Entry 4L4V (X-ray diffraction, 1.90 A resolution); this record covers chains A and G of the 4 polymer chains in the assembly.

# Chain A
Protein: Major histocompatibility complex class I-related gene protein
Source organism: Homo sapiens
Notes: fragment: extracellular domain, residues 23-292
Reference sequence: Q95460 (HMR1_HUMAN); residues 1-270 here correspond to UniProt positions 23-292 (UniProt number = residue number + 22)
Sequence (271 residues; numbered 0 to 270; the number before each row is that of its first residue; numbering starts at 0):
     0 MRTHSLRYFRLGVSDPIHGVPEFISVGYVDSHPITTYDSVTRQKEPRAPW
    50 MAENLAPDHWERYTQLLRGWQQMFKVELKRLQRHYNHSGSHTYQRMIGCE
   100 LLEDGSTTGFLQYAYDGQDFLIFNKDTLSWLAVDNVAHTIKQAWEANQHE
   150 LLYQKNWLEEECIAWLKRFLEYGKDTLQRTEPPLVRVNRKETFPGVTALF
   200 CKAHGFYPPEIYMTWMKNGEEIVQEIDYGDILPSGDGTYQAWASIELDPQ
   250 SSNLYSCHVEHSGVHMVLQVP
Not modelled in the structure: 0, 17, 247-252, 270
Construct notes: expression tag (0); engineered mutation Ser261 (Cys283 in Q95460)
Disulfides: Cys98-Cys161, Cys200-Cys256
Ligand contacts: 1VY (1-deoxy-1-(7-hydroxy-6-methyl-2,4-dioxo-3,4-dihydropteridin-8(2H)-yl)-D-ribitol): Tyr7, Phe8, Arg9, Ser24, Thr34, Lys43, His58, Tyr62, Leu66, Trp69, Arg94, Ile96, Tyr152, Gln153, Trp156, Trp164
UniProt features mapped onto this chain:
  - binding site (5-(2-oxoethylideneamino)-6-(D-ribitylamino)uracil): Arg9, Ser24, Lys43, Arg94, Tyr152, Gln153
  - binding site (5-(2-oxopropylideneamino)-6-(D-ribitylamino)uracil): Arg9, Ser24, Lys43, Arg94, Tyr152, Gln153
  - binding site (7-hydroxy-6-methyl-8-(1-D-ribityl)lumazine): Arg9, Ser24, Lys43, Arg94, Tyr152, Gln153
  - binding site (8-(9H-purin-6-yl)-2-oxa-8-azabicyclo[3.3.1]nona-3,6-diene-4,6-dicarbaldehyde): Arg9, Lys43, His58, Arg94
  - binding site (2-amino-4-oxopteridine-6-carbaldehyde): Lys43
  - binding site (pyridoxal): Lys43
  - glycosylation: Asn85 (N-linked (GlcNAc...) asparagine)
What the authors report for this chain:
  - conformationally variable residues: Lys43
  - binding site for 1VY: Arg9, Arg94

# Chain G
Protein: MAIT T-cell receptor alpha chain
Source organism: Homo sapiens
Sequence (203 residues; row label = number of the first residue in the row):
     1 GQNIDQPTEMTATEGAIVQINCTYQTSGFNGLFWYQQHAGEAPTFLSYNV
    51 LDGLEEKGRFSSFLSRSKGYSYLLLKELQMKDSASYLCAVKDSNYQLIWG
   101 AGTKLIIKPDIQNPDPAVYQLRDSKSSDKSVCLFTDFDSQTNVSQSKDSD
   151 VYITDKCVLDMRSMDFKSNSAVAWSNKSDFACANAFNNSIIPEDTFFPSP
   201 ESS
Not modelled in the structure: 123-129, 177-179, 199-203
Disulfides: Cys22-Cys88, Cys132-Cys182
What the authors report for this chain:
  - binding site for 1VY: Tyr95
  - mutagenesis - Y95F (KD(eq)=33.89+/-2.22 uM): decreased binding to rRL-6-CH2OH
  - mutagenesis - Y95F: decreased signaling in response to rRL-6-CH2OH

# Chain A / chain G interface
Contacting residue pairs - 30 pairs, chain A then chain G:
  Arg61(A) with Asn94(G), hydrogen bond (side chain-backbone); Tyr95(G), hydrogen bond (side chain-backbone); Gln96(G)
  Tyr62(A) with Ser93(G), hydrogen bond (side chain-backbone); Asn94(G), hydrogen bond; Tyr95(G)
  Leu65(A) with Asn94(G); Tyr95(G), hydrophobic
  His148(A) with Tyr48(G); Glu55(G), salt bridge
  Leu151(A) with Val50(G); Leu51(G), hydrophobic
  Tyr152(A) with Asn30(G); Tyr48(G); Val50(G); Tyr95(G), hydrogen bond
  Lys154(A) with Leu51(G)
  Asn155(A) with Phe29(G), hydrogen bond (side chain-backbone); Val50(G); Leu51(G); Arg66(G), hydrogen bond
  Trp156(A) with Asn30(G); Tyr95(G), hydrogen bond
  Glu159(A) with Arg66(G)
  Glu160(A) with Gly28(G); Phe29(G), hydrogen bond (side chain-backbone); Asn30(G); Ser93(G), hydrogen bond
  Trp164(A) with Ser93(G); Asn94(G)
Interface residues without a listed pair, chain A (14 interface residues in all): His58, Trp69
Interface features reported in the paper:
  - specific contacts: Arg61(A)-Asn94(G) (hydrogen bond), Tyr62(A)-Ser93(G) (hydrogen bond), Tyr62(A)-Tyr95(G), Trp69(A)-Tyr95(G), Tyr152(A)-Tyr95(G) (hydrogen bond), Glu159(A)-Arg66(G)
  - interface residues, chain A: Leu151(A), Tyr152(A)
  - interface residues, chain G: Gly28(G), Val50(G), Leu51(G)

# Overview
14 residues of chain A face 12 of chain G across their interface; the contacts include 10 hydrogen bonds and 1
salt bridge. Polar pairs include His148(A)-Glu55(G), Arg61(A)-Asn94(G) and Arg61(A)-Tyr95(G). The authors
report hydrogen bonds between Arg61(A) and Asn94(G), Tyr62(A) and Ser93(G) and Tyr152(A) and Tyr95(G);
contacts between Tyr62(A) and Tyr95(G), Trp69(A) and Tyr95(G) and Glu159(A) and Arg66(G). From the paper: a
binding site for 1VY at Arg9(A), Arg94(A) and Tyr95(G); Y95F of chain G reduces binding to rRL-6-CH2OH.
Chain A is Major histocompatibility complex class I-related gene protein and chain G is MAIT T-cell receptor
alpha chain, both from Homo sapiens; the structure, Structure of human MAIT TCR in complex with human
MR1-RL-6-Me-7-OH, was determined by X-ray diffraction, deposited together with 4L4T.
